PDB entry 7ZMG | electron microscopy, 2.44 A resolution | chains C and G of the 43 polymer chains in the assembly

[Chain C]
Molecule: NADH-ubiquinone oxidoreductase 49 kDa subunit-like protein
Source organism: Chaetomium thermophilum var. thermophilum DSM 1495
UniProtKB: G0SCG0 (G0SCG0_CHATD); aligned to UniProt positions 1-499 over residues 1-499 (the alignment contains insertions or deletions, so no single offset holds)
Amino-acid sequence (499 residues; numbered 1 to 499; the number before each row is that of its first residue):
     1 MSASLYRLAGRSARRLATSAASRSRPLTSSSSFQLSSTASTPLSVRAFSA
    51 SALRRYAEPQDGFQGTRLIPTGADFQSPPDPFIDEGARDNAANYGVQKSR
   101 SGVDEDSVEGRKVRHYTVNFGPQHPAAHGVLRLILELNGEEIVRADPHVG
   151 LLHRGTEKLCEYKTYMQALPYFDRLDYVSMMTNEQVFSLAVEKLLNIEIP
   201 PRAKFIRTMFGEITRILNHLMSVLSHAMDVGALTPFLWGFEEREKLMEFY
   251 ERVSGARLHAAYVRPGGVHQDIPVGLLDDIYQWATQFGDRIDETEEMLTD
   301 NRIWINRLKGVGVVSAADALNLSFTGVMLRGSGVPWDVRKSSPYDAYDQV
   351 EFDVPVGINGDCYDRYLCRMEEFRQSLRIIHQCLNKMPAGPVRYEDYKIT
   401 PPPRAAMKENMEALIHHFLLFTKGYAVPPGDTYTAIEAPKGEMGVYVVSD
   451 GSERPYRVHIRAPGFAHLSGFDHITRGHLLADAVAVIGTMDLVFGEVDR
Not modelled in the structure: 1-56, 87-104
Modified positions: Arg154 (N3, N4-dimethylarginine; 2MR)
Ligand contacts:
  - 1,2-Distearoyl-sn-glycerophosphoethanolamine (3PE): Arg302, Ile303, Asn306
  - 4Fe-4S cluster (SF4): Arg154, Arg174, His259
What the authors report for this chain:
  - conformationally variable residues (loop rearrangement): His124, His128

[Chain G]
Molecule: NADH-ubiquinone oxidoreductase 30.4 kDa subunit-like protein
Source organism: Chaetomium thermophilum var. thermophilum DSM 1495
UniProtKB: G0S8U1 (G0S8U1_CHATD); numbering as in UniProt (aligned over 1-293)
Amino-acid sequence (293 residues; row label = number of the first residue in the row):
     1 MASKLCKTRALASALRPISRSSRSTEAIANVAVVRSFATTPRLGVALPKD
    51 APNPRAIPREPVGEIKQALVNPADKYQSKADNLHKYGAWLMSCLPKYIQQ
   101 FSVWKDELTIYICPTGVIPVFSFLKYNTNAEFTQVSDITAVDFPTREMRF
   151 EIVYNLLSVRHNARIRVKTYADEVTPVPSITSLYMGANWYEREVYDMFGV
   201 LFVGHPDLRRIMTDYGFEGHPLRKDFPLTGYTEIRYDEEKKRIVVEPLEL
   251 TQAFRNFEGGSSAWDQVGPGIDRTPDTFKLPTPKPEEQSEEKK
Not modelled in the structure: 1-44, 287-293

[Chain C / chain G interface]
Contacting residue pairs - 143 pairs, chain C then chain G:
  Glu58(C) with Glu147(G); Met148(G); Thr175(G)
  Pro59(C) with Glu147(G); Met148(G); Asp172(G); Val174(G), hydrophobic; Thr175(G)
  Gln60(C) with Glu147(G), hydrogen bond
  Ile69(C) with Pro176(G); Val177(G); Pro178(G); Val203(G), hydrophobic
  Pro70(C) with Thr115(G); Ile118(G); Pro178(G)
  Thr71(C) with Ile118(G); Val203(G); Gly204(G)
  Gly72(C) with Ile118(G); Ser182(G)
  Phe75(C) with Ile118(G), hydrophobic
  Arg132(C) with Tyr215(G), hydrogen bond
  Asp146(C) with Arg209(G), salt bridge
  Pro147(C) with Trp189(G)
  His148(C) with Arg209(G), hydrogen bond; Tyr215(G), hydrogen bond
  Val149(C) with Trp189(G), hydrophobic; Ile211(G)
  Gly150(C) with Ile211(G); Met212(G)
  His153(C) with Met212(G)
  Glu157(C) with Leu222(G)
  Lys158(C) with Pro221(G), hydrogen bond (side chain-backbone); Leu222(G); Arg223(G), hydrogen bond (side chain-backbone); Phe226(G), hydrogen bond (side chain-backbone); Pro227(G); Leu228(G)
  Leu159(C) with Leu228(G), hydrophobic
  Glu161(C) with Lys224(G), salt bridge
  Tyr162(C) with Leu228(G), hydrophobic; Phe254(G), hydrophobic; Asn256(G)
  Lys193(C) with Tyr76(G), hydrogen bond; Trp104(G); Lys105(G), hydrogen bond (backbone-side chain); Asp106(G), salt bridge; Glu107(G)
  Leu194(C) with Trp104(G), hydrophobic
  Asn196(C) with Asn71(G), hydrogen bond; Pro72(G); Ala73(G), hydrogen bond (side chain-backbone); Lys105(G), hydrogen bond
  Ile197(C) with Pro72(G)
  Glu198(C) with Val70(G); Pro72(G); Lys75(G), salt bridge
  Pro201(C) with Gln67(G)
  Arg252(C) with Arg55(G)
  Gly275(C) with Arg55(G), hydrogen bond (backbone-side chain)
  Asp278(C) with Pro54(G); Arg55(G); Arg59(G), salt bridge
  Asp279(C) with Arg55(G), salt bridge
  Gln282(C) with Pro54(G)
  Asp318(C) with Met185(G)
  Ala319(C) with Gln134(G)
  Leu320(C) with Thr133(G); Gln134(G), hydrogen bond (backbone-side chain); Val159(G), hydrophobic
  Asn321(C) with Lys125(G); Thr133(G); Leu183(G), hydrogen bond (side chain-backbone); Tyr184(G); Met185(G), hydrogen bond (side chain-backbone); Gly186(G), hydrogen bond (backbone-backbone)
  Leu322(C) with Met185(G), hydrophobic; Gly186(G)
  Ser323(C) with Gln134(G); Val135(G), hydrogen bond (side chain-backbone); Gly186(G)
  Phe324(C) with Gln134(G), hydrogen bond (backbone-side chain)
  Thr325(C) with Gln134(G)
  Trp336(C) with Leu157(G), hydrophobic; Val159(G), hydrophobic; Asn162(G)
  Ser341(C) with Asn162(G), hydrogen bond (backbone-side chain)
  Ala389(C) with Ile65(G)
  Gly390(C) with Ile65(G)
  Lys423(C) with Gly260(G), hydrogen bond (side chain-backbone); Ser261(G); Ser262(G)
  Ala426(C) with Gln266(G); Val267(G), hydrophobic
  Val427(C) with Val267(G)
  Pro428(C) with Val267(G)
  Asp431(C) with Trp104(G); Glu107(G); Arg166(G), salt bridge; Lys168(G), salt bridge
  Thr432(C) with Trp104(G); Glu107(G), hydrogen bond; Arg166(G)
  Tyr433(C) with Glu107(G), hydrogen bond (backbone-side chain); Ser136(G); Asn155(G); Arg164(G); Arg166(G)
  Ala435(C) with Arg164(G)
  Glu442(C) with Ser136(G); Leu157(G); Arg164(G), salt bridge
  Tyr446(C) with Val153(G); Lys168(G)
  Glu453(C) with Ser261(G), hydrogen bond; Ser262(G), hydrogen bond (side chain-backbone)
  Arg454(C) with Asn256(G), hydrogen bond; Phe257(G); Glu258(G)
  Tyr456(C) with Val141(G), hydrophobic; Asp142(G), hydrogen bond (side chain-backbone); Phe143(G); Pro144(G); Lys224(G), hydrogen bond (backbone-side chain)
  Arg457(C) with Thr139(G), hydrogen bond; Ala140(G), hydrogen bond (side chain-backbone); Phe198(G); Leu222(G)
  His459(C) with Asp137(G), salt bridge; Thr139(G), hydrogen bond; Glu193(G), salt bridge
  Arg461(C) with Ser136(G), hydrogen bond (side chain-backbone); Asp137(G); Tyr190(G), hydrogen bond
  Phe465(C) with Trp189(G), hydrophobic; Tyr190(G), hydrophobic; Glu193(G)
  Ala466(C) with Tyr190(G)
  Leu468(C) with Trp189(G), hydrophobic
  Ser469(C) with Trp189(G)
  Asp498(C) with Met212(G)
  Arg499(C) with Glu193(G), salt bridge
Interface residues without a listed pair, chain C (74 interface residues in all): Tyr281, Val334, Val338, Pro429, Val448, Gly451, Ala462, His473, Val497
Interface residues without a listed pair, chain G (81 interface residues in all): Val62, Pro119, Ile138, Glu151, Met197

[In short]
The interface between chain C and chain G involves 74 residues on one side and 81 on the other, with 33
hydrogen bonds and 12 salt bridges. Among the polar pairs are Asp146(C)-Arg209(G), Glu161(C)-Lys224(G) and
Lys193(C)-Asp106(G). Chain C binds 1,2-Distearoyl-sn-glycerophosphoethanolamine and 4Fe-4S cluster. The paper
reports conformational variability at His124(C) and His128(C).
Chain C is NADH-ubiquinone oxidoreductase 49 kDa subunit-like protein and chain G is NADH-ubiquinone
oxidoreductase 30.4 kDa subunit-like protein, both from Chaetomium thermophilum var. thermophilum DSM 1495;
the structure, CryoEM structure of mitochondrial complex I from Chaetomium thermophilum (state 1), was
determined by electron microscopy, deposited together with 7ZM7, 7ZM8, 7ZMB, 7ZME and 7ZMH.
